8VK0 - chains A and D of the 35 polymer chains in the assembly; structure by electron microscopy, 3.14 A resolution.

# Chain A
Molecule: 23S ribosomal RNA
Source organism: Mycolicibacterium smegmatis MC2 155
Sequence (3120 nucleotides; each row starts with the number of its first residue):
     1 UAAGUGUUUA AGGGCGCAUG GUGGAUGCCU UGGCACUGGG AGCCGAUGAA GGACGUAGGA
    61 GGCUGCGAUA AGCCUCGGGG AGCUGUCAAC CGAGCGUUGA UCCGAGGAUG UCCGAAUGGG
   121 GAAACCCGGC ACGAGUGAUG UCGUGUCACC AGGCGCUGAA UAUAUAGGCG UCUGGGGGGA
   181 ACGCGGGGAA GUGAAACAUC UCAGUACCCG UAGGAAGAGA AAACAAAAUG UGAUUCCGUG
   241 AGUAGUGGCG AGCGAAAGCG GAGGAUGGCU AAACCGUAUG CAUGUGAUAC CGGGUAGGGG
   301 UUGUGUGUGC GGGGUUGUGG GACCUAUCUU UCCGGCUCUA CCUGGCUGGA GGGCAGUGAG
   361 AAAAUGUUGU GGUUAGCGGA AAUGGCUUGG GAUGGCCUGC CGUAGACGGU GAGAGCCCGG
   421 UACGUGAAAA CCCGACGUCU GUCUUGAUGG UGUUCCCGAG UAGCAGCGGG CCCGUGGAAU
   481 CUGCUGUGAA UCUGCCGGGA CCACCCGGUA AGCCUGAAUA CUUCCCAGUG ACCGAUAGCG
   541 GAUUAGUACC GUGAGGGAAU GGUGAAAAGU ACCCCGGGAG GGGAGUGAAA GAGUACCUGA
   601 AACCGUGCGC UUACAAUCCG UCAGAGCCCU CGACGUGUCG UGGGGUGAUG GCGUGCCUUU
   661 UGAAGAAUGA GCCUGCGAGU CAGGGACAUG UCGCGAGGUU AACCCGGGUG GGGUAGCCGC
   721 AGCGAAAGCG AGUCUGAAUA GGGCGUAUCC ACACAAGAGU GUGUGGUGUA GUGGUGUGUU
   781 CUGGACCCGA AGCGGAGUGA UCUACCCAUG GCCAGGGUGA AGCGCGGGUA AGACCGCGUG
   841 GAGGCCCGAA CCCACUUAGG UUGAAGACUG AGGGGAUGAG CUGUGGGUAG GGGUGAAAGG
   901 CCAAUCAAAC UCCGUGAUAG CUGGUUCUCC CCGAAAUGCA UUUAGGUGCA GCGUCGCAUG
   961 UUUCUUGCCG GAGGUAGAGC UACUGGAUGG CCGAUGGGCC CCACAGGGUU ACUGACGUCA
  1021 GCCAAACUCC GAAUGCCGGU AAGUCCAAGA GUGCGGCAGU GAGACGGCGG GGGAUAAGCU
  1081 CCGUGCGUCG AGAGGGAAAC AGCCCAGAUC GCCGGCUAAG GCCCCUAAGC GUGUGCUAAG
  1141 UGGAAAAGGA UGUGCAGUCG CGAAGACAAC CAGGAGGUUG GCUUAGAAGC AGCCACCCUU
  1201 GAAAGAGUGC GUAAUAGCUC ACUGGUCAAG UGAUUGUGCG CCGAUAAUGU AGCGGGGCUC
  1261 AAGCACACCG CCGAAGCCGC GGCAGCCAAC GUGUUGGCUG GGUAGGGGAG CGUCCUGCAU
  1321 CCGGUGAAGC CGCCGAGUGA UCGAGUGGUG GAGGGUGUGG GAGUGAGAAU GCAGGCAUGA
  1381 GUAGCGAUUA GGCAAGUGAG AACCUUGCCC GCCGAAAGAC CAAGGGUUCC UGGGCCAGGC
  1441 CAGUCCGCCC AGGGUGAGUC GGGACCUAAG GCGAGGCCGA CAGGCGUAGU CGAUGGACAA
  1501 CGGGUUGAUA UUCCCGUACC CGUGUAUGUG CGUCCAUGAU GAAUCAGCGG UACUAACCAU
  1561 CCAAAACCAC CGUGACCGCA CCUUUCGGGG UGUGGCGUUG GUGGGGCUGC AUGGGACCUU
  1621 CGUUGGUAGU AGUCAAGCGA UGGGGUGACG CAGGAAGGUA GCCGUACCGG UCAGUGGUAA
  1681 UACCGGGGUA AGCCUGUAGG GAGUCAGAUA GGUAAAUCCG UCUGGCAUAU AUCCUGAGAG
  1741 GUGAUGCAUA GCCGAGUGAG GCGAAUUCGG UGAUCCUAUG CUGCCGAGAA AAGCCUCUAG
  1801 CGAGGACAUA CACGGCCCGU ACCCCAAACC AACACAGGUG GUCAGGUAGA GAAUACUAAG
  1861 GCGUACGAGU GAACUAUGGU UAAGGAACUC GGCAAAAUGC CCCCGUAACU UCGGGAGAAG
  1921 GGGGACCCAC AUGGCGUGUA AGCCUUUACG GCCCAAGCGU GAGUGGGUGG CACAAACCAG
  1981 UGAGAAGCGA CUGUUUACUA AAAACACAGG UCCGUGCGAA GUCGCAAGAC GAUGUAUACG
  2041 GACUGACGCC UGCCCGGUGC UGGAAGGUUA AGAGGACCCG UUAACUCCCU UUGGGGGUGA
  2101 AGCGGAGAAU UUAAGCCCCA GUAAACGGCG GUGGUAACUA UAACCAUCCU AAGGUAGCGA
  2161 AAUUCCUUGU CGGGUAAGUU CCGACCUGCA CGAAUGGCGU AACGACUUCU CAACUGUCUC
  2221 AACCAUAGAC UCGGCGAAAU UGCACUACGA GUAAAGAUGC UCGUUACGCG CGGCAGGACG
  2281 AAAAGACCCC GGGACCUUCA CUACAACUUG GUAUUGGUGC UCGAUACGGU UUGUGUAGGA
  2341 UAGGUGGGAG ACUGUGAAGC UCACACGCCA GUGUGGGUGG AGUCGUUGUU GAAAUACCAC
  2401 UCUGAUCGUA UUGGGCCUCU AACCUCGGAC CGUAUAUCCG GUUCAGGGAC AGUGCCUGGU
  2461 GGGUAGUUUA ACUGGGGCGG UUGCCUCCUA AAAUGUAACG GAGGCGCCCA AAGGUUCCCU
  2521 CAACCUGGAC GGCAAUCAGG UGUUGAGUGU AAGUGCACAA GGGAGCUUGA CUGCGAGACG
  2581 GACAUGUCGA GCAGGGACGA AAGUCGGGAC UAGUGAUCCG GCACCUCUGA GUGGAAGGGG
  2641 UGUCGCUCAA CGGAUAAAAG GUACCCCGGG GAUAACAGGC UGAUCUUCCC CAAGAGUCCA
  2701 UAUCGACGGG AUGGUUUGGC ACCUCGAUGU CGGCUCGUCG CAUCCUGGGG CUGGAGCAGG
  2761 UCCCAAGGGU UGGGCUGUUC GCCCAUUAAA GCGGCACGCG AGCUGGGUUU AGAACGUCGU
  2821 GAGACAGUUC GGUCUCUAUC CGCCGCGCGC GUCAGAAGCU UGAGGAAACC UGUCCCUAGU
  2881 ACGAGAGGAC CGGGACGGAC GAACCUCUGG UAUACCAGUU GUCCCACCAG GGGCACGGCU
  2941 GGAUAGCCAC GUUCGGACAG GAUAACCGCU GAAAGCAUCU AAGCGGGAAA CCUCUUCCAA
  3001 GACCAGGCUU CUCACCCUCU AGGAGGGAUA AGGCCCCCCG CAGACCACGG GAUUGAUAGA
  3061 CCAGACCUGG AAGCCUAGUA AUAGGUGCAG GGAACUGGCA CUAACCGGCC GAAAACUUAC
Disordered / not traced: 1

# Chain D
Molecule: 50S ribosomal protein L3
Source organism: Mycolicibacterium smegmatis MC2 155
UniProtKB: A0QSD1 (RL3_MYCS2); residue numbers follow UniProt; this construct covers 1-217
Sequence (217 residues; numbered 1 to 217; the number before each row is that of its first residue):
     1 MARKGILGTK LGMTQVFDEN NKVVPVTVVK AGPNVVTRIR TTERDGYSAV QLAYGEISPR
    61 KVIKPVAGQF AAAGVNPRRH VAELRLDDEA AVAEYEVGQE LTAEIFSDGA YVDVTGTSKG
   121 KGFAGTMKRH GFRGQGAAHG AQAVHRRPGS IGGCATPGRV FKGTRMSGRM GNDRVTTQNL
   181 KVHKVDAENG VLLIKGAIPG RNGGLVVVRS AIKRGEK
Disordered / not traced: 1, 216-217

# Interface between chain A and chain D
Residue-residue contacts (197):
  A858(A) with Gly140(D), phosphate contact
  G859(A) with Ala143(D), phosphate contact
  U861(A) with Gln142(D), hydrogen bond to the base
  U1248(A) with Thr156(D), base contact; Arg159(D), hydrogen bond to the base
  A1872(A) with Phe123(D), hydrogen bond to the sugar
  A1873(A) with Phe123(D), sugar contact; Gly125(D), sugar contact; Ser167(D), sugar contact
  C1874(A) with Arg146(D), salt bridge to the phosphate
  U1875(A) with Ala143(D), phosphate contact; Val144(D), phosphate contact; His145(D), hydrogen bond to the phosphate; Arg146(D), hydrogen bond to the phosphate; Arg147(D), phosphate contact
  A1876(A) with Ala143(D), phosphate contact; His145(D), salt bridge to the phosphate
  C1888(A) with His139(D), hydrogen bond to the base
  U1889(A) with His139(D), sugar contact
  G1891(A) with His139(D), hydrogen bond to the base
  C1893(A) with Ala138(D), base contact; His139(D), stacking on the base
  U2217(A) with Ala137(D), phosphate contact; Ala138(D), sugar contact; His139(D), sugar contact
  C2218(A) with Gly136(D), phosphate contact; Ala137(D), hydrogen bond to the phosphate
  U2219(A) with Arg133(D), salt bridge to the phosphate
  C2220(A) with Arg133(D), salt bridge to the phosphate
  A2221(A) with Met127(D), sugar contact
  A2222(A) with Arg146(D), salt bridge to the phosphate
  C2248(A) with Arg159(D), hydrogen bond to the phosphate
  G2249(A) with Arg159(D), salt bridge to the phosphate
  G2256(A) with Thr156(D), base contact
  G2272(A) with Phe123(D), base contact
  G2273(A) with Met166(D), hydrogen bond to the base; Ser167(D), sugar contact
  C2274(A) with Pro148(D), phosphate contact; Ile151(D), sugar contact; Met166(D), base contact
  A2275(A) with Arg147(D), salt bridge to the phosphate; Pro148(D), phosphate contact; Gly149(D), phosphate contact; Ile151(D), sugar contact
  G2276(A) with Ser150(D), phosphate contact; Ile151(D), phosphate contact; Gly152(D), hydrogen bond to the sugar; Gly153(D), sugar contact; Cys154(D), phosphate contact; Gly158(D), hydrogen bond to the base; Arg159(D), base contact; Val160(D), base contact
  G2277(A) with Cys154(D), hydrogen bond to the phosphate; Ala155(D), sugar contact; Gly158(D), sugar contact
  U2735(A) with Arg133(D), salt bridge to the phosphate; Gly134(D), sugar contact; Pro148(D), hydrogen bond to the sugar; Gly149(D), base contact; Ser150(D), hydrogen bond to the base
  C2736(A) with Phe132(D), sugar contact; Arg133(D), hydrogen bond to the phosphate; Pro148(D), sugar contact; Ser150(D), hydrogen bond to the sugar
  G2737(A) with Arg165(D), salt bridge to the phosphate
  C2795(A) with Thr156(D), hydrogen bond to the sugar; Pro157(D), sugar contact
  A2796(A) with Cys154(D), phosphate contact; Ala155(D), base contact; Thr156(D), hydrogen bond to the phosphate
  G2798(A) with Ser150(D), base contact; Gly152(D), hydrogen bond to the base; Gly153(D), sugar contact; Cys154(D), hydrogen bond to the sugar
  C2799(A) with Ser150(D), hydrogen bond to the sugar; Gly153(D), sugar contact; Cys154(D), sugar contact
  G2802(A) with Gln135(D), base contact; Val144(D), sugar contact; Arg147(D), salt bridge to the phosphate; Gly149(D), sugar contact
  C2803(A) with Ala141(D), sugar contact; Gln142(D), phosphate contact; Val144(D), sugar contact
  U2804(A) with His139(D), sugar contact; Gly140(D), sugar contact; Gln142(D), phosphate contact
  U2835(A) with Gln142(D), phosphate contact
  G2842(A) with Arg159(D), sugar contact; Val160(D), hydrogen bond to the sugar
  C2843(A) with Val160(D), sugar contact; Phe161(D), sugar contact; Lys162(D), phosphate contact; Gly163(D), phosphate contact; Thr164(D), sugar contact; Met166(D), hydrogen bond to the sugar
  C2844(A) with Arg129(D), phosphate contact; Gly163(D), hydrogen bond to the phosphate; Thr164(D), sugar contact; Met166(D), sugar contact; Ser167(D), hydrogen bond to the sugar
  G2845(A) with Arg129(D), salt bridge to the phosphate; Arg169(D), hydrogen bond to the sugar
  C2846(A) with Arg169(D), sugar contact
  A2857(A) with Val66(D), sugar contact; Gln69(D), base contact
  G2858(A) with Arg40(D), base contact; Val66(D), sugar contact; Gln69(D), hydrogen bond to the base
  C2859(A) with Arg40(D), hydrogen bond to the base; Gln51(D), hydrogen bond to the sugar; Val81(D), sugar contact; Ala82(D), phosphate contact; Glu83(D), hydrogen bond to the sugar
  U2860(A) with Tyr47(D), hydrogen bond to the sugar; Ala82(D), phosphate contact; Glu83(D), sugar contact
  U2861(A) with Tyr47(D), sugar contact; Arg85(D), salt bridge to the phosphate
  G2862(A) with Arg85(D), salt bridge to the phosphate
  A2903(A) with Ser118(D), sugar contact; Ile198(D), sugar contact; Pro199(D), sugar contact
  C2904(A) with Lys10(D), phosphate contact; Met13(D), sugar contact; Ser118(D), phosphate contact; Lys119(D), hydrogen bond to the phosphate; Lys121(D), salt bridge to the phosphate; Ala197(D), sugar contact; Ile198(D), sugar contact; Pro199(D), sugar contact; Gly200(D), hydrogen bond to the phosphate
  C2905(A) with Lys10(D), salt bridge to the phosphate; Lys119(D), salt bridge to the phosphate
  U2906(A) with Met13(D), sugar contact; Thr14(D), sugar contact; Gln15(D), sugar contact; Pro25(D), base contact
  C2947(A) with Lys119(D), salt bridge to the phosphate
  C2948(A) with Lys121(D), phosphate contact; Lys128(D), salt bridge to the phosphate
  U2952(A) with Pro25(D), sugar contact
  U2953(A) with Leu180(D), sugar contact; Lys195(D), phosphate contact; Gly196(D), sugar contact
  C2954(A) with Gln178(D), hydrogen bond to the sugar; Asn179(D), sugar contact; Lys195(D), phosphate contact
  G2955(A) with Asn179(D), hydrogen bond to the phosphate; Lys213(D), phosphate contact
  G2956(A) with Lys213(D), phosphate contact
  A2957(A) with Lys213(D), base contact
  U2995(A) with Gln178(D), hydrogen bond to the sugar; Ile212(D), phosphate contact; Lys213(D), hydrogen bond to the sugar
  U2996(A) with Thr176(D), phosphate contact
  C2997(A) with Arg174(D), salt bridge to the phosphate; Thr176(D), hydrogen bond to the phosphate
  G3007(A) with Arg40(D), base contact; Asp45(D), sugar contact
  C3008(A) with Arg38(D), hydrogen bond to the sugar; Arg40(D), hydrogen bond to the base; Arg44(D), phosphate contact; Asp45(D), hydrogen bond to the sugar
  U3009(A) with Arg38(D), sugar contact; Arg44(D), salt bridge to the phosphate; Gln69(D), hydrogen bond to the base
  U3010(A) with Pro65(D), hydrogen bond to the sugar; Gly68(D), sugar contact; Gln69(D), sugar contact
  C3011(A) with Lys64(D), sugar contact
  A3031(A) with Lys64(D), phosphate contact
  G3032(A) with Ile63(D), phosphate contact; Lys64(D), hydrogen bond to the phosphate
  G3033(A) with Ile63(D), phosphate contact
  C3041(A) with Lys119(D), base contact; Arg201(D), sugar contact
  A3042(A) with Lys119(D), phosphate contact; Gly120(D), hydrogen bond to the phosphate; Asn172(D), hydrogen bond to the phosphate; Arg201(D), salt bridge to the phosphate
  G3043(A) with Gly120(D), phosphate contact; Lys121(D), hydrogen bond to the phosphate; Gly122(D), hydrogen bond to the phosphate; Arg169(D), sugar contact; Asn172(D), hydrogen bond to the phosphate
  A3044(A) with Gly122(D), phosphate contact; Phe123(D), hydrogen bond to the phosphate; Arg169(D), phosphate contact
  C3046(A) with Arg169(D), base contact
  G3050(A) with Arg79(D), hydrogen bond to the phosphate
  G3051(A) with Lys61(D), salt bridge to the phosphate; Arg79(D), salt bridge to the phosphate
  A3052(A) with Arg60(D), salt bridge to the phosphate; Lys61(D), phosphate contact
  U3054(A) with Arg60(D), hydrogen bond to the sugar
  G3055(A) with Arg60(D), sugar contact
Other interface residues (no listed pair), chain A (90 interface residues in all): G860, U2738, A2856, C2907, C2998, U3012, A3047
Other interface residues (no listed pair), chain D (94 interface residues in all): Ala72, Thr115, Ala124, Gly168, Met170, Val175, Thr177, Asn202

# Overview
90 residues of chain A and 94 residues of chain D are in contact; the contacts include 53 hydrogen bonds, 24
salt bridges and 1 aromatic stacking contact. Among the polar pairs are U861(A)-Gln142(D), U1248(A)-Arg159(D)
and C1888(A)-His139(D).
Chain A is 23S ribosomal RNA and chain D is 50S ribosomal protein L3, both from Mycolicibacterium smegmatis
MC2 155; the structure, Structure of Mycobacterium smegmatis 50S ribosomal subunit bound to HflX:50S-HflX-A,
was determined by electron microscopy, deposited together with 8VIO, 8VK7, 8VKI, 8VKW, 8VPK, 8VR4, 8VR8 and
8VRL.
